4DE1 - chain A; structure by X-ray diffraction, 1.26 A resolution.

# Chain A
Name: Beta-lactamase
Source organism: Escherichia coli
Notes: EC 3.5.2.6
Reference sequence: Q9L5C8 (Q9L5C8_ECOLX); the author numbering skips numbers that UniProt does not, so the offset changes along the chain: 25-57 = UniProt 29-61; 59-238 = UniProt 62-241; 240-252 = UniProt 242-254; 254-290 = UniProt 255-291
Amino-acid sequence (263 residues; numbered 25 to 290; 3 numbers in that range are skipped by the numbering (no residue carries them; nothing is unmodelled there); the number before each row is that of its first residue):
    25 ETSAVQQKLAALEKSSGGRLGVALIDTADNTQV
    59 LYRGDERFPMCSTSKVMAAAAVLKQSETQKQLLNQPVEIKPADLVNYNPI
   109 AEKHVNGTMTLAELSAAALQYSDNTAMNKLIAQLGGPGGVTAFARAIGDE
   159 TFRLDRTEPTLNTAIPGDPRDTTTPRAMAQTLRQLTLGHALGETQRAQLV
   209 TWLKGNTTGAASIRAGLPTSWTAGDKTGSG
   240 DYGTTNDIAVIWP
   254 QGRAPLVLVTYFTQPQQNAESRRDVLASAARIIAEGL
Modified / non-standard residues: Glu25 (pyroglutamic acid; PCA)
Ligand contacts: 0J6 (N-[3-(1H-tetrazol-5-yl)phenyl]-2H-indazole-5-carboxamide): Ser70, Lys73, Asn104, Tyr105, Ser130, Asn132, Glu166, Pro167, Thr168, Asn170, Thr171, Lys234, Thr235, Gly236, Ser237, Gly238, Asp240

# Summary
Chain A binds compound 0J6.
Chain A is Beta-lactamase (Escherichia coli); the structure, CTX-M-9 class A beta-lactamase complexed with
compound 18, was determined by X-ray diffraction together with 4DDS, 4DDY, 4DE0, 4DE2 and 4DE3 from the same
study.
